PDB entry 2BTP | X-ray diffraction, 2.80 A resolution | chains A and P of the 4 polymer chains in the assembly

== Chain A ==
Name: 14-3-3 protein tau
Organism: Homo sapiens
UniProtKB: P27348 (1433T_HUMAN); residue numbers follow UniProt; this construct covers 1-234
Chain sequence (256 residues; each row starts with the number of its first residue; numbers below 1 keep their minus sign (Met-21 is residue -21)):
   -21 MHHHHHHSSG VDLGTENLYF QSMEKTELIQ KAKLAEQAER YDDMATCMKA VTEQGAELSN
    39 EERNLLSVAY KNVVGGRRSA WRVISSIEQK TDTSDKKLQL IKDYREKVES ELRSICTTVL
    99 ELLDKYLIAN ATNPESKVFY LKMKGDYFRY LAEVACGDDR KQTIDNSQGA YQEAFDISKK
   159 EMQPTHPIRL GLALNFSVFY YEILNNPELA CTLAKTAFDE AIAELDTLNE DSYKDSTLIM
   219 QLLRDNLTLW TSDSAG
Disordered / not traced: 70-73, 231-234
UniProt features mapped onto this chain:
  - site (Interaction with phosphoserine on interacting protein): Arg56, Arg127
  - modified residue: Met1 (N-acetylmethionine), Lys3 (N6-acetyllysine), Lys49 (N6-acetyllysine), Lys68 (N6-acetyllysine), Tyr82 (3'-nitrotyrosine), Ser92 (Phosphoserine), Tyr104 (3'-nitrotyrosine), Lys115 (N6-acetyllysine), Ser232 (Phosphoserine)
  - cross-link: Lys49 (Glycyl lysine isopeptide (Lys-Gly) (interchain with G-Cter in SUMO2))

== Chain P ==
Name: Consensus peptide for 14-3-3 proteins
Chain sequence (6 residues; numbered 2 to 7; the number before each row is that of its first residue):
     2 RQRSAP
Modified residues: Ser5 (phosphoserine; SEP)

== Interface between chain A and chain P ==
Residue-residue contacts (21; chain A residue first):
  Lys49(A) - Pro7(P)  hydrogen bond (side chain-backbone)
  Arg56(A) - Ser5(P)
  Lys120(A) - Ala6(P)
  Arg127(A) - Ser5(P)
  Tyr128(A) - Ser5(P)
  Gly169(A) - Ala6(P)
  Leu172(A) - Arg4(P)
  Leu172(A) - Ser5(P)
  Leu172(A) - Ala6(P)
  Asn173(A) - Ser5(P)
  Asn173(A) - Ala6(P)  hydrogen bond (side chain-backbone)
  Val176(A) - Arg4(P)
  Tyr179(A) - Gln3(P)
  Glu180(A) - Gln3(P)
  Leu220(A) - Arg4(P)
  Leu220(A) - Ser5(P)
  Leu220(A) - Pro7(P)
  Asn224(A) - Gln3(P)
  Asn224(A) - Arg4(P)  hydrogen bond (side chain-backbone)
  Leu227(A) - Arg2(P)
  Trp228(A) - Gln3(P)
Other interface residues (no listed pair), chain A (17 interface residues in all): Leu216, Ile217

== Summary ==
Chain A and chain P form an interface of 17 and 6 residues respectively; the contacts include 3 hydrogen
bonds. Polar contacts include Lys49(A)-Pro7(P), Asn173(A)-Ala6(P) and Asn224(A)-Arg4(P).
Chain A is 14-3-3 protein tau (Homo sapiens) and chain P is Consensus peptide for 14-3-3 proteins; the
structure, 14-3-3 Protein Theta (Human) Complexed to Peptide, was determined by X-ray diffraction (same
publication as 2C74, 2C63, 2C23, 2BR9 and 2BQ0).
